PDB entry 5UVF | X-ray diffraction, 2.00 A resolution | chain A

# Chain A
Protein: Serine/threonine-protein kinase VRK1
Source organism: Homo sapiens
Notes: EC 2.7.11.1
UniProt: Q99986 (VRK1_HUMAN); numbering as in UniProt (aligned over 3-364)
Sequence (364 residues; each row starts with the number of its first residue):
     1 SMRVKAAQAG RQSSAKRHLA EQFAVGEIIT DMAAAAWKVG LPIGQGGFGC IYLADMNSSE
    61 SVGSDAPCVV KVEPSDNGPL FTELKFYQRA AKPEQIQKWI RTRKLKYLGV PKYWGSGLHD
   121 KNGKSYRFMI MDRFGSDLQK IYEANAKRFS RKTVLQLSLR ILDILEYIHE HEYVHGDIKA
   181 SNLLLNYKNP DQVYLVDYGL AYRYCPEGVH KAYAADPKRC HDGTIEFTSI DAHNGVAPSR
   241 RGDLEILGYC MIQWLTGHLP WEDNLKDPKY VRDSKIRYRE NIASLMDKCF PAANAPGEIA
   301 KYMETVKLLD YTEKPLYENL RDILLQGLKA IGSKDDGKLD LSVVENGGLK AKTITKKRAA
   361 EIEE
Unresolved in the structure: 1-19, 44-48, 342-364
Construct notes: expression tag (1-2); engineered mutation Ala34 (Lys in Q99986), Ala35 (Lys in Q99986), Ala36 (Glu in Q99986), Ala212 (Glu in Q99986), Ala214 (Lys in Q99986), Ala215 (Glu in Q99986), Ala292 (Glu in Q99986), Ala293 (Lys in Q99986), Ala295 (Lys in Q99986), Ala359 (Lys in Q99986), Ala360 (Lys in Q99986)
Ligand contacts: bi-d1870 (7DZ; (7S)-2-[(3,5-difluoro-4-hydroxyphenyl)amino]-5,7-dimethyl-8-(3-methylbutyl)-7,8-dihydropteridin-6(5H)-one): Ile43, Ile51, Val69, Glu83, Tyr87, Pro111, Met131, Asp132, Arg133, Phe134, Gly135, Leu184, Val196, Asp197
Swiss-Prot annotation at these positions:
  - active site: Asp177 (Proton acceptor)
  - binding site (ATP): Ile43 to Ile51, Lys71
  - modified residue: Ser342 (Phosphoserine), Thr355 (Phosphothreonine)
  - cross-link: Lys71 (Glycyl lysine isopeptide (Lys-Gly) (interchain with G-Cter in SUMO2))
  - natural variant: Arg89 (R89Q: In HMNR10; uncertain significance), His119 (H119R: In HMNR10), Arg133 (R133C: In PCH1A), Gly135 (G135R: In HMNR10), Leu195 (L195V: In HMNR10; uncertain significance), Tyr213 (Y213H: Found in a patient with distal sensory and motor neuropathy), Arg219 (R219I: In HMNR10; uncertain significance), Val236 (V236M: In HMNR10), Trp254 (W254L: In HMNR10; uncertain significance), Asp263 (D263G: Found in patients with hereditary spastic paraplegia), Arg321 (R321C: In HMNR10)
  - mutagenesis: Ser14 (S14A: Does not abolish autophosphorylation), Thr102 (T102A: Does not abolish autophosphorylation), Ser125 (S125A: Does not abolish autophosphorylation), Ser150 (S150A: Does not abolish autophosphorylation), Ser158 (S158A: Does not abolish autophosphorylation), Lys179 (K179A: Does not affect phosphorylation at S-342; K179E: Loss of kinase activity. Unable to phosphorylate COIL, H3, H2AX, TP53, TP53BP1 and ATF2), Ser239 (S239A: Does not abolish autophosphorylation), Thr305 (T305A: Does not abolish autophosphorylation), Thr312 (T312A: Does not abolish autophosphorylation), Ser342 (S342A: Abolishes phosphorylation by PLK3 and induction of Golgi fragmentation during mitosis. Strongly reduced autophosphorylation), Thr353 (T353A: Strongly reduced autophosphorylation), Thr355 (T355A: Does not abolish autophosphorylation)

# Summary
Chain A binds bi-d1870. UniProt lists active-site residue Asp177, 10 ATP-binding residues and 12 mutagenesis
sites.
Chain A is Serine/threonine-protein kinase VRK1 (Homo sapiens); the structure, Crystal Structure of the Human
vaccinia-related kinase bound to BI-D1870, was determined by X-ray diffraction (same publication as 5UKF, 5UU1
and 3OP5).
